4W7O - chain A; structure by X-ray diffraction, 1.20 A resolution.

Chain A:
Protein: Dye-decolorizing peroxidase
From: Auricularia auricula-judae
Notes: EC 1.11.1.19
Reference sequence: I2DBY1 (I2DBY1_9HOMO); residues 1-448 here correspond to UniProt positions 62-509 (UniProt number = residue number + 61)
Sequence (449 residues; row label = number of the first residue in the row; numbering starts at 0):
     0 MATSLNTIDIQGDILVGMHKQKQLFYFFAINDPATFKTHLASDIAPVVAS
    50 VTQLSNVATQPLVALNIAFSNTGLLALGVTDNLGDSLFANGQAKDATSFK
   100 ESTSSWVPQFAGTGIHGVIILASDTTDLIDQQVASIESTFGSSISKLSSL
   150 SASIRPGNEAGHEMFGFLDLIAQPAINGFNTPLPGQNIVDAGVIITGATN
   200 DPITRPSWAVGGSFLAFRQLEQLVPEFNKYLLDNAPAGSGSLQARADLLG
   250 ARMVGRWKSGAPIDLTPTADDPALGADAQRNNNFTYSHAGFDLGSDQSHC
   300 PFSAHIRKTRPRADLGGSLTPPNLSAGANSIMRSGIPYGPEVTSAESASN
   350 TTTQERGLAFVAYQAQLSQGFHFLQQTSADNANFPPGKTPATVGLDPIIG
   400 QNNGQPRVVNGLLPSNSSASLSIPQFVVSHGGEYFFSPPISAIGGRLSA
Disordered / not traced: 0-2
Construct notes: initiating methionine (0); conflict I7 (Asp68 in I2DBY1); engineered mutation S147 (Tyr208 in I2DBY1), L169 (Gly230 in I2DBY1), S377 (Trp438 in I2DBY1)
UniProt features mapped onto this chain:
  - active site: D168 (Proton acceptor)
  - binding site (heme): H304
  - glycosylation (N-linked (GlcNAc...) asparagine): N282, N322, N349, N415
Metal / ion sites: heme Fe near H304 (its only coordinating residue here)
Residues lining bound ligands: heme (HEM): E162, F164, F166, L167, D168, L169, I170, A171, L219, Q221, V253, R255, H304, I305, T308, R309, R311, I330, R332, L357, F359, F370, L373, Q374, I397, I398, V426
From the paper describing this entry:
  - catalytic residues: D168, R332 (proposed by the authors, not directly observed)
  - mutagenesis - Y337S: unchanged catalytic activity
  - mutagenesis - Y285F: unchanged catalytic activity on RB19

Summary:
Ligands of chain A: heme. From UniProt: active-site residue D168 and heme-binding residue H304. The paper
reports catalytic residues D168 and R332; Y337S leaves catalytic activity unchanged.
Chain A is Dye-decolorizing peroxidase (Auricularia auricula-judae); the structure, Crystal structure of a
decolorizing peroxidase (dyp) from auricularia auricula-judae. G169L, Y147S and W377S triple mutant, was
determined by X-ray diffraction together with 4W7J, 4W7K, 4W7L, 4W7M and 4W7N from the same study.
